PDB entry 8JTW | electron microscopy, 3.23 A resolution | chains A and B

== Chain A ==
Name: Solute carrier family 22 member 1
Source organism: Homo sapiens
UniProtKB: O15245 (S22A1_HUMAN); numbering as in UniProt (aligned over 1-554)
Sequence (566 residues; row label = number of the first residue in the row):
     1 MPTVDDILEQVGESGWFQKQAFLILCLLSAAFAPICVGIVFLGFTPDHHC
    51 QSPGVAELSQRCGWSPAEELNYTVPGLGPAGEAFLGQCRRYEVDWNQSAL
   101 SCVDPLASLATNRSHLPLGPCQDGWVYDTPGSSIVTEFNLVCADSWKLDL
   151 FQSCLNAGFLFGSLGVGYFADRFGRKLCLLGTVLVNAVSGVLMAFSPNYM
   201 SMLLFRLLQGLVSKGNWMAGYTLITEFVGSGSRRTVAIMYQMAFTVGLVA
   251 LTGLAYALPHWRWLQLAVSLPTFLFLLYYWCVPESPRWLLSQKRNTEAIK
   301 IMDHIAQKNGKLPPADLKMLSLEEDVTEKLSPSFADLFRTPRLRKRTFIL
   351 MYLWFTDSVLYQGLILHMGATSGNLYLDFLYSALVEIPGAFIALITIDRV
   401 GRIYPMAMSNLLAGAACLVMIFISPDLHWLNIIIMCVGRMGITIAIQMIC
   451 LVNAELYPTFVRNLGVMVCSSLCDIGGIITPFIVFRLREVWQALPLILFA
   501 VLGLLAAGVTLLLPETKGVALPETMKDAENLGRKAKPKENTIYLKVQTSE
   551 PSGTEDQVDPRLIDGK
Not modelled in the structure: 1-20, 278-329, 521-566
Differences from the reference sequence: expression tag (555-566)
UniProt features mapped onto this chain:
  - motif: Pro283 to Arg287 (Proline-rich sequence)
  - modified residue: Ser333 (Phosphoserine), Thr541 (Phosphothreonine)
  - glycosylation: Asn71 (N-linked (GlcNAc...) asparagine)
  - natural variant: Ser14 (S14F: Exclusively found in the African American population), Arg61 (R61C: Affects transporter activity), Leu85 (L85F: No changes in MPP(+) uptake), Cys88 (C88R: Affects transporter activity), Leu160 (L160F: No changes in both MPP(+) and TEA uptake), Ser189 (S189L: No changes in MPP(+) uptake), Gly220 (G220V: Affects transporter activity), Pro341 (P341L: Affects transporter activity), Arg342 (R342H: No changes in MPP(+) uptake when associated with V-408), Gly401 (G401S: Affects transporter activity), Met408 (M408V: Does not affect transporter activity), Met420 (deletion: Reduction of serum O-isobutanoyl-(R)-carnitine levels), 3 further natural variant entries in UniProt
  - mutagenesis: Ile24 (I24L: No change in fenoterol uptake. No change in trospium uptake. No change in terbutaline uptake), Leu28 (L28I: No change in fenoterol uptake. No change in trospium uptake. No change in terbutaline uptake), Ala31 (A31S: No change in fenoterol uptake. No change in trospium uptake. No change in terbutaline uptake), Phe32 (F32L: No change in fenoterol uptake. Decreased trospium uptake. Decreased trospium affinity), Cys36 (C36Y: Increased fenoterol uptake. Increased fenoterol affinity. No change in trospium uptake. No change in terbutaline uptake. No change in terbutaline affinity), Tyr240 (Y240F: Decreased TEA uptake), Pro283 (P283A: Decreased TEA uptake), Tyr361 (Y361F: Decreased TEA uptake), Tyr376 (Y376F: Decreased TEA uptake), Gly465 (G465A: No changes in MPP(+) uptake)
Cystine bridges: Cys50-Cys121, Cys62-Cys102, Cys88-Cys142
Reported in the primary citation:
  - conformationally variable residues (side-chain flip): Trp354, Asn453
  - contacts within the chain: Tyr361-Glu386 (hydrogen bond), Tyr361-Arg439

== Chain B ==
Name: nanobody 56
Source organism: Lama glama
Notes: antibody fragment or engineered binder
Sequence (130 residues; each row starts with the number of its first residue):
     1 QVQLQESGGGLVQAGGSLRLSCAASGTIFYYEIMGWYRQAPGKEREFVAT
    51 IDQGGITNYADSVKGRFTISRDNAKNTVYLQMNSLKPEDTAVYYCAVPDV
   101 FVGRGWDYLIYWGQGTQVTVSSGSHHHHHH
Not modelled in the structure: 1-2, 121-130
Cystine bridges: Cys22-Cys95

== How chain A and chain B interact ==
Pairs across the interface (25):
  Ser230(A) with Gly54(B)
  Arg234(A) with Ile56(B)
  Ser333(A) with Tyr31(B)
  Asp336(A) with Tyr31(B), hydrogen bond
  Leu337(A) with Tyr31(B), hydrophobic
  Leu343(A) with Tyr31(B), hydrophobic
  Arg346(A) with Tyr31(B)
  Asp398(A) with Asn58(B)
  Val400(A) with Arg104(B)
  Gly401(A) with Val100(B); Gly103(B)
  Arg402(A) with Val100(B)
  Ile403(A) with Phe101(B)
  Tyr404(A) with Gly103(B)
  Glu455(A) with Ile33(B); Asp52(B); Gln53(B)
  Leu456(A) with Tyr31(B); Phe101(B), hydrophobic
  Tyr457(A) with Gln53(B)
  Pro458(A) with Tyr30(B); Tyr31(B), hydrophobic
  Gly518(A) with Tyr108(B)
  Val519(A) with Leu109(B)
  Ala520(A) with Asp107(B)
Interface residues without a listed pair, chain A (28 interface residues in all): Pro332, Arg342, Arg399, Val452, Ala454, Leu513, Pro514, Glu515
Interface residues without a listed pair, chain B (22 interface residues in all): Thr27, Glu32, Arg45, Asp99, Val102, Ile110, Trp112

== Overview ==
Chain A and chain B form an interface of 28 and 22 residues respectively, with 1 hydrogen bond. The
hydrogen-bonded pair is Asp336(A)-Tyr31(B). From UniProt: 10 mutagenesis sites on chain A. The paper reports
conformational variability at Trp354(A) and Asn453(A); contacts within the chain involving Tyr361(A),
Glu386(A) and Arg439(A).
Chain A is Solute carrier family 22 member 1 (Homo sapiens) and chain B is nanobody 56 (Lama glama); the
structure, hOCT1 in complex with nb5660 in inward facing partially open 1 conformation, was determined by
electron microscopy together with 8JTX and 8JTY from the same study.
